8BWY - chains e and O of the 19 polymer chains in the assembly; structure by electron microscopy, 38.00 A resolution (very low resolution: no residue pairs are listed; an interface is given only as per-side residue counts).

Chain e:
Molecule: Flagellar outer dynein arm intermediate protein, putative
Organism: Chlamydomonas reinhardtii
Reference sequence: Q23FU1 (Q23FU1_TETTS); the author numbering skips numbers that UniProt does not, so the offset changes along the chain: 1-144 = UniProt 1-144; 815-1340 = UniProt 145-670
Amino-acid sequence (670 residues; row label = number of the first residue in the row; note: 670 numbers in that range are skipped by the numbering (no residue carries them; nothing is unmodelled there)):
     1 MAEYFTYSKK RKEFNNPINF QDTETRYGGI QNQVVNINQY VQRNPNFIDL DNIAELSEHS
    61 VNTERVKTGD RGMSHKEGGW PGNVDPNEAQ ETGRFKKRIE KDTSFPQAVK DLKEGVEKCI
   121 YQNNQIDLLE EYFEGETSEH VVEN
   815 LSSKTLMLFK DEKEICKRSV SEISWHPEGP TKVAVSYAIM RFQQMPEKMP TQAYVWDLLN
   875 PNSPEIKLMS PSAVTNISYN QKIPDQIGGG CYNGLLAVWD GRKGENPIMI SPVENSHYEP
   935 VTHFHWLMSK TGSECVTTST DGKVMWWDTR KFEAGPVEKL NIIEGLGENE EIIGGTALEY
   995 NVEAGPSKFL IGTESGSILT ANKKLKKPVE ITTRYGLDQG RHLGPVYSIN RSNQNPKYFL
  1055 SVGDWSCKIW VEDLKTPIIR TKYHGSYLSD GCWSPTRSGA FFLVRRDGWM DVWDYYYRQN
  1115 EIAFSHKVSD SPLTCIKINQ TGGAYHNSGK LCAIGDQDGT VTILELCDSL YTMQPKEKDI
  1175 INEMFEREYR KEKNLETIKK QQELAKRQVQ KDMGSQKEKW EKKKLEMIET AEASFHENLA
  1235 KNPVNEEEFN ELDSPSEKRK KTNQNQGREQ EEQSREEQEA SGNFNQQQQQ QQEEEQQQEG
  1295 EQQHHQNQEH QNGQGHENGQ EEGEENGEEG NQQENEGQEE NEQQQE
Unresolved in the structure: 1-17, 67-71, 82-94, 815, 963-986, 1276-1340

Chain O:
Molecule: Dynein light chain tctex-type 1 protein
Organism: Chlamydomonas reinhardtii
Reference sequence: A4VEB3 (A4VEB3_TETTS); residues 1-117 here = UniProt positions 1-117
Amino-acid sequence (117 residues; each row starts with the number of its first residue):
     1 MGDTDKEYIS EEVQKAIDDS VKQVFGIKDD SSQVTITYNK DKVNLWTQQI IDYTIRGLNK
    61 LGKHFKYCVT AILQQTNHAG ISVQITAYQD TNTDGSLIQC YEINDIYAIV SVFAMAV
Unresolved in the structure: 1-6

How chain e and chain O interact:
At this resolution (38 A) residue pairs are not listed: 13 residues of chain e and 12 of chain O lie at the interface.

Overview:
13 residues of chain e face 12 of chain O across their interface.
Chain e is Flagellar outer dynein arm intermediate protein, putative and chain O is Dynein light chain
tctex-type 1 protein, both from Chlamydomonas reinhardtii; the structure, In situ outer dynein arm from
Chlamydomonas reinhardtii in a pre-power stroke state, was determined by electron microscopy together with
8BX8 from the same study.
